Entry 8RGH (electron microscopy, 3.90 A resolution); this record covers chains C and G of the 6 polymer chains in the assembly.

Chain C:
Molecule: Cytoplasmic dynein 2 intermediate chain 1
Organism: Homo sapiens
UniProt: Q8WVS4 (DC2I1_HUMAN); residue numbers follow UniProt; this construct covers 1-1066
Chain sequence (1066 residues; numbered 1 to 1066; the number before each row is that of its first residue):
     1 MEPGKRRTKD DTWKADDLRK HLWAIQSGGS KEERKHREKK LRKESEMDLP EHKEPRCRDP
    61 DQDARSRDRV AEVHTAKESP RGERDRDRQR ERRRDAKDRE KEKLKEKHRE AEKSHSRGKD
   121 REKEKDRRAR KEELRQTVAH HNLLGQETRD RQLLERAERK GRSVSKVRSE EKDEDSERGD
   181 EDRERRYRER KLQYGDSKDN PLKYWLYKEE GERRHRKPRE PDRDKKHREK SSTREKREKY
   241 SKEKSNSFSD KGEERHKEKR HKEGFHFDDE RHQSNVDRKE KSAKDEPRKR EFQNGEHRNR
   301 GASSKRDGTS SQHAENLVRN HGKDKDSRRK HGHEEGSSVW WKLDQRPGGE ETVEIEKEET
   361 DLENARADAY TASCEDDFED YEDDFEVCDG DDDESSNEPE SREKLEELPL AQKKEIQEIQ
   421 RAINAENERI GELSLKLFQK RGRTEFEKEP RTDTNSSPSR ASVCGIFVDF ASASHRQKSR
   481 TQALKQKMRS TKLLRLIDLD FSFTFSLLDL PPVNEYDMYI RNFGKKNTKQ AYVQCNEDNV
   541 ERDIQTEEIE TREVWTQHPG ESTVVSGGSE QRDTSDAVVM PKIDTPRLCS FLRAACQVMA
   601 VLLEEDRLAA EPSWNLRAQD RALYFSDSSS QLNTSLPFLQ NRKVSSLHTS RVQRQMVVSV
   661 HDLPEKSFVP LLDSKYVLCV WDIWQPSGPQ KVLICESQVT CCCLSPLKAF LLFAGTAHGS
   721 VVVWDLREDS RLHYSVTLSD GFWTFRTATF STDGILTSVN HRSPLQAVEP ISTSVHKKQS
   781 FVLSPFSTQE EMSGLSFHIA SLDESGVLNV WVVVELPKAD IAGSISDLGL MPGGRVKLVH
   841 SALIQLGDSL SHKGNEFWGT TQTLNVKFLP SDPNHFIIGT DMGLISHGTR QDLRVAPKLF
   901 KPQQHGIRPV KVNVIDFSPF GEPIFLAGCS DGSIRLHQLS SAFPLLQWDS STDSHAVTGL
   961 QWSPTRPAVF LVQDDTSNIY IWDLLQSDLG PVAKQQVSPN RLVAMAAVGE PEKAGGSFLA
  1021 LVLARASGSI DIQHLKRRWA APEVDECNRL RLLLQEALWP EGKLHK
Disordered / not traced: 1-573, 775-791, 1058-1066
Sequence notes: conflict K225 (Asn in Q8WVS4), F292 (Ser in Q8WVS4)
UniProt features mapped onto this chain:
  - modified residue (Phosphoserine): S30, S247

Chain G:
Molecule: Dynein light chain roadblock-type 1
Organism: Homo sapiens
UniProt: Q9NP97 (DLRB1_HUMAN); residues 1-96 here = UniProt positions 1-96
Chain sequence (96 residues; row label = number of the first residue in the row):
     1 MAEVEETLKR LQSQKGVQGI IVVNTEGIPI KSTMDNPTTT QYASLMHSFI LKARSTVRDI
    61 DPQNDLTFLR IRSKKNEIMV APDKDYFLIV IQNPTE
Disordered / not traced: 1-2, 96
UniProt features mapped onto this chain:
  - modified residue: A2 (N-acetylalanine)

Chain C / chain G interface:
Residue-residue contacts (6; chain C residue first):
  K582(C) - N24(G)
  K582(C) - D85(G)
  L588(C) - Y86(G)  hydrophobic
  F591(C) - D83(G)
  M599(C) - V90(G)  hydrophobic
  L603(C) - Q14(G)
Interface residues without a listed pair, chain C (11 interface residues in all): I583, R587, A595, C596, D606, R607
Interface residues without a listed pair, chain G (14 interface residues in all): T7, K15, I30, M79, A81, L88, Q92, T95

In short:
The interface between chain C and chain G involves 11 residues on one side and 14 on the other.
Chain C is Cytoplasmic dynein 2 intermediate chain 1 and chain G is Dynein light chain roadblock-type 1, both
from Homo sapiens; the structure, Structure of dynein-2 intermediate chain DYNC2I1 (WDR60) in complex with the
dynein-2 heavy chain DYNC2H1, was determined by electron microscopy, deposited together with 8RGG and 8RGI.
